PDB entry 1HQY | X-ray diffraction, 2.80 A resolution | chains E and F of the 4 polymer chains in the assembly

== Chain E (and F) ==
Molecule: Heat shock locus hslu
From: Escherichia coli
Notes: chain F of this document is another copy of the same molecule, construct and numbering; everything in this record applies to it too
Reference sequence: P0A6H5 (HSLU_ECOLI); residues 2-443 here = UniProt positions 2-443
Chain sequence (449 residues; row label = number of the first residue in the row; numbers below 1 keep their minus sign (His-5 is residue -5)):
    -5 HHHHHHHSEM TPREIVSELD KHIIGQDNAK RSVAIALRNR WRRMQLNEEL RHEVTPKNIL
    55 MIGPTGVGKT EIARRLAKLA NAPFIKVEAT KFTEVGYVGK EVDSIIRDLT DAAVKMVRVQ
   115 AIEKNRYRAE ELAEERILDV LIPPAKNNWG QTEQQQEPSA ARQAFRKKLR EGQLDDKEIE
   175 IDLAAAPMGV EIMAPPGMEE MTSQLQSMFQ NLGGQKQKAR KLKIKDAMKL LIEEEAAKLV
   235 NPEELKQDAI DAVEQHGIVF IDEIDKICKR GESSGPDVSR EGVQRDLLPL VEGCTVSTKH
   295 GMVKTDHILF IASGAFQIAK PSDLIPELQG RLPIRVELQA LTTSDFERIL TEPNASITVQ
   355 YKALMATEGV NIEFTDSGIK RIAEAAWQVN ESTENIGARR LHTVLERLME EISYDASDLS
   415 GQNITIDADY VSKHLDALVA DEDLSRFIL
Not modelled in the structure: -5 to 0, 175-209
Differences from the reference sequence: expression tag (-5 to 1)
Curated features (UniProtKB/Swiss-Prot):
  - binding site (ATP): Ile18, Gly60 to Glu65, Asp256, Glu321, Arg393
  - mutagenesis: Lys63 (K63T: Can neither bind nor hydrolyze ATP. Do not form multimers, but stays as monomer), Lys80 (K80T: Some effect on protease activity), Glu88 (E88Q: Severely reduced protease activity), Tyr91 (Y91G: Partial loss of protease activity), Val92 (V92G: Partial loss of protease activity), Gly93 (G93A: Almost no protease or ATP hydrolysis activity), Glu95 (E95W: Partial loss of protease activity), Cys262 (C262V: No effect on ATP hydrolysis. Can support HslV-mediated proteolysis at wild-type levels), Glu266 (E266Q: No effect), Glu286 (E286Q: Reduced protease activity), Cys288 (C288V: No ATP hydrolysis activity. Binds ATP with lower affinity than wild-type. Can support HslV-mediated proteolysis to some extent), Ile312 (I312W: No effect), 6 further mutagenesis entries in UniProt
Ligand contacts: ADP (adenosine-5'-diphosphate): His16, Ile17, Ile18, Gln20, Pro58, Thr59, Gly60, Val61, Gly62, Lys63, Thr64, Glu65, Leu335, Ile343, Ala392, Arg393, His396

== Chain E / chain F interface ==
Contacting residue pairs (81):
  Arg69(E) - Glu47(F)  salt bridge
  Lys80(E) - Glu286(F)  salt bridge
  Glu82(E) - Arg279(F)  salt bridge
  Glu82(E) - Leu282(F)
  Lys85(E) - Asp280(F)
  Glu88(E) - Val89(F)
  Glu88(E) - Gly90(F)  hydrogen bond (side chain-backbone)
  Glu88(E) - Ser273(F)
  Tyr91(E) - Gly90(F)
  Tyr91(E) - Tyr91(F)  hydrophobic
  Val92(E) - Val89(F)
  Val92(E) - Tyr91(F)
  Val92(E) - Val92(F)
  Asp105(E) - Ser291(F)  hydrogen bond
  Asp105(E) - Met296(F)
  Ala106(E) - Thr289(F)
  Lys109(E) - Glu248(F)
  Lys109(E) - Met296(F)
  Arg214(E) - Leu233(F)
  Leu224(E) - Glu238(F)
  Glu227(E) - Glu237(F)
  Glu227(E) - Glu238(F)
  Asp256(E) - Arg279(F)  salt bridge
  Asp256(E) - Glu321(F)
  Glu257(E) - Arg279(F)  salt bridge
  Lys260(E) - Arg279(F)
  Lys293(E) - Ser291(F)
  Asn348(E) - Glu43(F)
  Ala349(E) - Leu44(F)  hydrophobic
  Ala349(E) - Glu47(F)
  Gln354(E) - Glu47(F)
  Gln354(E) - Val48(F)
  Ala357(E) - Leu40(F)
  Ala357(E) - Leu44(F)  hydrophobic
  Leu358(E) - Asn33(F)
  Leu358(E) - Arg36(F)
  Leu358(E) - Lys51(F)
  Met359(E) - Arg36(F)
  Thr361(E) - Trp35(F)
  Thr361(E) - Arg36(F)  hydrogen bond (side chain-backbone)
  Thr361(E) - Gln39(F)
  Thr361(E) - Leu40(F)
  Glu362(E) - Arg32(F)  salt bridge
  Glu362(E) - Trp35(F)
  Glu362(E) - Arg36(F)  salt bridge
  Glu388(E) - Ser316(F)
  Ile390(E) - Gln323(F)
  Arg393(E) - Pro320(F)  hydrogen bond (side chain-backbone)
  Arg393(E) - Glu321(F)
  Arg393(E) - Gly324(F)
  Thr397(E) - Gln323(F)
  Thr397(E) - Pro327(F)
  Thr397(E) - Arg329(F)
  Glu400(E) - Lys51(F)  salt bridge
  Glu400(E) - Pro327(F)
  Glu400(E) - Ile328(F)
  Arg401(E) - Arg329(F)  hydrogen bond (side chain-backbone)
  Glu404(E) - Ile328(F)
  Ser407(E) - Ile29(F)
  Ser407(E) - Arg36(F)  hydrogen bond (backbone-side chain)
  Tyr408(E) - Pro6(F)  hydrophobic
  Tyr408(E) - Arg7(F)
  Tyr408(E) - Val10(F)
  Tyr408(E) - Arg25(F)
  Tyr408(E) - Ile29(F)  hydrophobic
  Asp409(E) - Arg7(F)  salt bridge
  Ala410(E) - Arg36(F)
  Ser411(E) - Thr5(F)
  Ser411(E) - Pro6(F)
  Asp412(E) - Arg7(F)  salt bridge
  Asp437(E) - Lys314(F)  salt bridge
  Arg440(E) - Lys314(F)
  Arg440(E) - Pro315(F)
  Arg440(E) - Ser316(F)  hydrogen bond (backbone-backbone)
  Phe441(E) - Ile56(F)  hydrophobic
  Phe441(E) - Phe310(F)  hydrophobic
  Phe441(E) - Lys314(F)
  Phe441(E) - Pro315(F)
  Phe441(E) - Arg329(F)  hydrogen bond (backbone-side chain)
  Ile442(E) - Arg329(F)
  Leu443(E) - Arg329(F)  hydrogen bond (backbone-side chain)
Other interface residues (no listed pair), chain E (50 interface residues in all): His16, Thr59, Arg68, Thr84, Val353, Tyr355, Arg394
Other interface residues (no listed pair), chain F (52 interface residues in all): Ser26, Arg37, Val272, Gly287, Lys298, Ala313, Glu331

== Overview ==
50 residues of chain E face 52 of chain F across their interface; the contacts include 9 hydrogen bonds and 11
salt bridges. Polar pairs include Arg69(E)-Glu47(F), Lys80(E)-Glu286(F) and Glu82(E)-Arg279(F). Bound to chain
E: ADP.
Chain E and chain F are both Heat shock locus hslu (Escherichia coli); the structure, Nucleotide-Dependent
Conformational Changes in a Protease-Associated ATPase HslU, was determined by X-ray diffraction (same
publication as 1HT1 and 1HT2).
